PDB entry 7FFF | electron microscopy, 3.00 A resolution | chains G and Q of the 20 polymer chains in the assembly

# Chain G
Molecule: Spike glycoprotein E1
From: Venezuelan equine encephalitis virus (strain TC-83)
UniProt: P05674 (POLS_EEVV8); residues 1-442 here correspond to UniProt positions 813-1254 (UniProt number = residue number + 812)
Sequence (442 residues; row label = number of the first residue in the row):
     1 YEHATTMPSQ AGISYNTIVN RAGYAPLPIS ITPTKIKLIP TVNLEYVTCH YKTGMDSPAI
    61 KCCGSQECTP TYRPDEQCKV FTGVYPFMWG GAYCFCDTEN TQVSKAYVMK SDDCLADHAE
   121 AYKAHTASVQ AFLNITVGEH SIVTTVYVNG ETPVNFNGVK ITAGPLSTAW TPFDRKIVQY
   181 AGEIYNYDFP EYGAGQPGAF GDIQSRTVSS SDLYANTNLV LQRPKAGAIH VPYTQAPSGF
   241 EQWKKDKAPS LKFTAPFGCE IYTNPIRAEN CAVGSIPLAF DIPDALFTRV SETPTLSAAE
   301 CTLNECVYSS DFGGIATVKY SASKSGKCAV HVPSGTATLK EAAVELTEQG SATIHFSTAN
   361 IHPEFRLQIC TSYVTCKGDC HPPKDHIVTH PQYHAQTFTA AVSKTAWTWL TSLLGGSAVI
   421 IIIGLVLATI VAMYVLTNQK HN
Disulfides: Cys62-Cys94, Cys63-Cys96, Cys259-Cys271, Cys301-Cys376, Cys306-Cys380, Cys328-Cys370
Swiss-Prot annotation at these positions:
  - region: Val84 to Thr101 (E1 fusion peptide loop)
  - glycosylation: Asn134 (N-linked (GlcNAc...) asparagine)

# Chain Q
Molecule: Spike glycoprotein E2
From: Venezuelan equine encephalitis virus (strain TC-83)
UniProt: P05674 (POLS_EEVV8); residues 1-423 here correspond to UniProt positions 335-757 (UniProt number = residue number + 334)
Sequence (423 residues; row label = number of the first residue in the row):
     1 STEELFNEYK LTRPYMARCI RCAVGSCHSP IAIEAVKSDG HDGYVRLQTS SQYGLDSSGN
    61 LKGRTMRYDM HGTIKEIPLH QVSLYTSRPC HIVDGHGYFL LARCPAGDSI TMEFKKDSVR
   121 HSCSVPYEVK FNPVGRELYT HPPEHGVEQA CQVYAHDAQN RGAYVEMHLP GSEVDSSLVS
   181 LSGSSVTVTP PDGTSALVEC ECGGTKISET INKTKQFSQC TKKEQCRAYR LQNDKWVYNS
   241 DKLPKAAGAT LKGKLHVPFL LADGKCTVPL APEPMITFGF RSVSLKLHPK NPTYLITRQL
   301 ADEPHYTHEL ISEPAVRNFT VTEKGWEFVW GNHPPKRFWA QETAPGNPHG LPHEVITHYY
   361 HRYPMSTILG LSICAAIATV SVAASTWLFC RSRVACLTPY RLTPNARIPF CLAVLCCART
   421 ARA
Unresolved in the structure: 420-423
Disulfides: Cys19-Cys123, Cys22-Cys27, Cys90-Cys104, Cys200-Cys226, Cys202-Cys220
Swiss-Prot annotation at these positions:
  - site: Tyr44 (Interaction with host receptor LDLRAD3), Val93 (Interaction with host receptor LDLRAD3), Val153 (Interaction with host receptor LDLRAD3), Ala155 (Interaction with host receptor LDLRAD3), His156 (Interaction with host receptor LDLRAD3), Ala262 (Interaction with host receptor LDLRAD3), Ala423 (Cleavage)
  - lipidation (S-palmitoyl cysteine): Cys396, Cys416, Cys417
  - glycosylation (N-linked (GlcNAc...) asparagine): Asn212, Asn318

# Interface between chain G and chain Q
Contacting residue pairs - 18 pairs, chain G then chain Q:
  Gln196(G) with Lys286(Q)
  Pro197(G) with Met275(Q), hydrophobic; His288(Q), hydrogen bond (backbone-side chain)
  Gly198(G) with His288(Q)
  Asn218(G) with Glu273(Q), hydrogen bond (side chain-backbone)
  Val220(G) with Glu273(Q)
  Gln222(G) with Leu270(Q)
  Lys225(G) with Glu148(Q); Thr267(Q)
  His230(G) with His145(Q)
  Pro232(G) with His145(Q)
  Tyr233(G) with His145(Q), hydrogen bond (backbone-side chain)
  Thr234(G) with Leu270(Q); Ala271(Q); Pro272(Q)
  Gln235(G) with Pro272(Q)
  Pro237(G) with His288(Q)
  Gln242(G) with Pro314(Q)
Interface residues without a listed pair, chain G (15 interface residues in all): Ala236
Interface residues without a listed pair, chain Q (12 interface residues in all): Pro289

# Overview
The interface between chain G and chain Q involves 15 residues on one side and 12 on the other, with 3
hydrogen bonds. Polar contacts include Pro197(G)-His288(Q), Asn218(G)-Glu273(Q) and Tyr233(G)-His145(Q).
Chain G is Spike glycoprotein E1 and chain Q is Spike glycoprotein E2, both from Venezuelan equine
encephalitis virus (strain TC-83); the structure, Structure of Venezuelan equine encephalitis virus with the
receptor LDLRAD3, was determined by electron microscopy, deposited together with 7FFE, 7FFL, 7FFN, 7FFO and
7FFQ.
